2GER - chain A; structure by X-ray diffraction, 3.10 A resolution.

# Chain A
Name: Pyrroline-5-carboxylate reductase 1
Source organism: Homo sapiens
Notes: EC 1.5.1.2
UniProtKB: P32322 (P5CR1_HUMAN); numbering as in UniProt (aligned over 1-319)
Chain sequence (321 residues; row label = number of the first residue in the row; numbers below 1 keep their minus sign (Arg-1 is residue -1)):
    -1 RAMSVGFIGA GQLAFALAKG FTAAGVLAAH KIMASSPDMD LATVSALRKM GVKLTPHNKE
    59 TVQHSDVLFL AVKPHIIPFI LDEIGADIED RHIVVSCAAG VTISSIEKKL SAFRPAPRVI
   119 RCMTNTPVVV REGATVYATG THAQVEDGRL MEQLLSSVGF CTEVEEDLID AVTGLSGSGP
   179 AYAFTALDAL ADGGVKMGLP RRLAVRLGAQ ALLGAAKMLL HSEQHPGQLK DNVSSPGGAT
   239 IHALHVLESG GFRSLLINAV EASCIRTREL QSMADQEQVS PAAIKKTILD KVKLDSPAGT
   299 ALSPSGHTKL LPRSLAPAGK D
Disordered / not traced: 276-319
Disulfides: Cys95-Cys120
Construct notes: cloning artifact (-1 to 0)
Swiss-Prot annotation at these positions:
  - binding site (NADP(+)): Ile6 to Leu11, Ser34, Asn56, Ala69 to Pro72, Cys95 to Ala97
  - binding site (NADPH): Ala8, Gln10, Leu11, Ser34, Asp36, Asn56, Val70, Lys71, Ala97, Asn230
  - binding site (L-proline): Glu164, Ala237, Thr238
  - modified residue: Ser2 (N-acetylserine), Ser278 (Phosphoserine), Ser301 (Phosphoserine)
  - natural variant: Arg119 (R119G: In ARCL2B; R119H: In ARCL2B), Ala179 (A179T: In ARCL2B), Gly206 (G206R: In ARCL2B; G206W: In ARCL2B), Gly248 (G248E: In ARCL3B), Arg251 (R251H: In ARCL3B), Ala257 (A257T: In ARCL3B), Arg266 (R266Q: In ARCL2B)
  - mutagenesis: Glu221 (E221A: Reduced enzyme activity), Thr238 (T238A: Decreased pyrroline-5-carboxylate reductase activity)

# Summary
Curated annotation (UniProt) lists 15 NADP+-binding residues, 10 NADPH-binding residues, 3 L-proline-binding
residues and 2 mutagenesis sites.
Chain A is Pyrroline-5-carboxylate reductase 1 (Homo sapiens); the structure, Crystal Structure and Oxidative
Mechanism of Human Pyrroline-5-carboxylate Reductase, was determined by X-ray diffraction (same publication as
2GR9 and 2GRA).
